PDB entry 6CUA | X-ray diffraction, 2.17 A resolution | chains A and T of the 4 polymer chains in the assembly

Chain A:
Protein: DNA polymerase beta
From: Homo sapiens
Notes: EC 2.7.7.7, 4.2.99.-
UniProt: P06746 (DPOLB_HUMAN); residue numbers follow UniProt; this construct covers 1-335
Amino-acid sequence (335 residues; each row starts with the number of its first residue):
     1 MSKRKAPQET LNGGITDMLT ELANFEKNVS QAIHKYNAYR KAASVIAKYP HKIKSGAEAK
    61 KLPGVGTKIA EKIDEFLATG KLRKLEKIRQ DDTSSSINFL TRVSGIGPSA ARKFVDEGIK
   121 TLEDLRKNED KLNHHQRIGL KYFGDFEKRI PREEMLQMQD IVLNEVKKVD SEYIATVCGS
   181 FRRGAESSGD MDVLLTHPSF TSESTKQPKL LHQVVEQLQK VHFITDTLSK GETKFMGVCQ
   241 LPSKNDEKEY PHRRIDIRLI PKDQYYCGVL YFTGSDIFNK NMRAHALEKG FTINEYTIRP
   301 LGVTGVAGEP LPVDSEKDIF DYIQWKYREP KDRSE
Disordered / not traced: 1-6, 205-206
Curated features (UniProtKB/Swiss-Prot):
  - region: Arg183 to Asp192 (DNA-binding)
  - active site: Lys72 (Nucleophile)
  - binding site (K(+)): Lys60, Leu62, Val65, Thr101, Val103, Ile106
  - binding site (Na(+)): Lys60, Leu62, Val65, Thr101, Val103, Ile106
  - binding site (dATP): Arg149, Ser180, Arg183, Gly189, Asp190
  - binding site (dCTP): Arg149, Ser180, Arg183, Gly189, Asp190
  - binding site (dGTP): Arg149, Ser180, Arg183, Gly189, Asp190, Asp192
  - binding site (dTTP): Arg149, Ser180, Arg183, Gly189, Asp190
  - binding site (Mg(2+)): Asp190, Asp192, Asp256
  - modified residue: Lys72 (N6-acetyllysine), Arg83 (Omega-N-methylarginine), Arg152 (Omega-N-methylarginine)
  - cross-link (Glycyl lysine isopeptide (Lys-Gly)): Lys41 (interchain with G-Cter in ubiquitin), Lys61 (interchain with G-Cter in ubiquitin), Lys81 (interchain with G-Cter in ubiquitin)
  - natural variant: Leu22 (L22P: Found in a gastric cancer sample; uncertain significance), Tyr39 (Y39C: Found in a gastric cancer sample; uncertain significance), Gly118 (G118V: Decreased DNA-directed DNA polymerase activity), Arg137 (R137Q: Decreased function in base-excision repair), Arg149 (R149I: Decreased DNA-directed DNA polymerase activity), Asp160 (D160N: Found in a gastric cancer sample; uncertain significance), Cys239 (C239R: Found in a gastric cancer sample; uncertain significance), Lys289 (K289M: Found in a colon cancer sample; uncertain significance), Asn294 (N294D: Found in a gastric cancer sample; uncertain significance), Glu295 (E295K: Found in a gastric cancer sample; uncertain significance)
  - mutagenesis: Phe25 (F25W: No effect on 5'-dRP lyase activity. Decreased ssDNA binding), His34 (H34G: Decreased 5'-dRP lyase activity. Decreased ssDNA binding), Lys35 (K35A: Decreased 5'-dRP lyase activity. Decreased ssDNA binding. Loss of 5'-dRP lyase activity; when associated with A-68 and A-72. Decreased ssDNA binding; when associated with A-68 and A-72 ...), Tyr39 (Y39F: No effect on 5'-dRP lyase activity; Y39Q: Abolishes DNA polymerase and 5'-dRP lyase activity), Lys41 (K41R: Abolishes ubiquitination; when associated with R-61 and R-81), Lys60 (K60A: Decreased 5'-dRP lyase activity. Decreased ssDNA binding), Lys61 (K61R: Abolishes ubiquitination; when associated with R-41 and R-81), Lys68 (K68A: No effect on 5'-dRP lyase activity. Decreased ssDNA binding. Loss of 5'-dRP lyase activity; when associated with A-35 and A-72. Decreased ssDNA binding; when associated with A-35 and A-72 ...), Glu71 (E71Q: No effect on 5'-dRP lyase activity. No effect on structure shown by circular dichroism. No effect on ssDNA binding), Lys72 (K72A: Severely reduced 5'-dRP lyase activity. Does not affect ssDNA binding. Loss of 5'-dRP lyase activity; when associated with A-35 and A-68. Decreased ssDNA binding ...), Glu75 (E75A: Slightly decreased 5'-dRP lyase activity. Decreased ssDNA binding. No effect on structure shown by circular dichroism), Lys81 (K81R: Abolishes ubiquitination; when associated with R-41 and R-61), 5 further mutagenesis entries in UniProt
Metal / ion sites: Na+ site 1: Lys60, Leu62, Val65 (shared with 1 residue of chain D); Na+ site 2: Thr101, Val103, Ile106 (shared with 1 residue of chain P); Mn2+ site 1: Asp190, Asp192 (together with XG4); Mn2+ site 2: Asp190, Asp192, Asp256 (together with XG4)
Small-molecule neighbours: XG4: Gly179, Ser180, Arg183, Ser188, Gly189, Asp190, Asp192, Tyr271, Phe272, Thr273, Gly274, Ser275, Asp276, Asn279

Chain T:
Molecule: 16-nt DNA strand
Sequence (16 nucleotides; row label = number of the first residue in the row):
     1 CCGACXTCGC ATCAGC
Modified residues: F74 (8-chloro-2'-deoxyguanosine 5'-(dihydrogen phosphate)) at position 6

How chain A and chain T interact:
Contacting residue pairs (18; chain A residue first):
  His34(A) - DC5(T)  stacking on the base
  Asn133(A) - DT12(T)  phosphate contact
  His134(A) - DT12(T)  phosphate contact
  Ser229(A) - DC10(T)  phosphate contact
  Ser229(A) - DA11(T)  sugar contact
  Lys230(A) - DC10(T)  phosphate contact
  Lys230(A) - DA11(T)  hydrogen bond to the phosphate
  Gly231(A) - DC10(T)  phosphate contact
  Glu232(A) - DC10(T)  hydrogen bond to the phosphate
  Thr233(A) - DG9(T)  phosphate contact
  Thr233(A) - DC10(T)  hydrogen bond to the phosphate
  Lys234(A) - DG9(T)  hydrogen bond to the base
  Lys234(A) - DC10(T)  hydrogen bond to the phosphate
  Arg283(A) - F74_6(T)  base contact
  Asn294(A) - DC8(T)  phosphate contact
  Glu295(A) - DC8(T)  sugar contact
  Tyr296(A) - DC8(T)  phosphate contact
  Tyr296(A) - DG9(T)  hydrogen bond to the phosphate
Also at the interface, not in a pair above, chain A (15 interface residues in all): Leu228, Tyr271
Also at the interface, not in a pair above, chain T (8 interface residues in all): DT7

Summary:
15 residues of chain A face 8 of chain T across their interface; the contacts include 6 hydrogen bonds and 1
aromatic stacking contact. Among the polar pairs are Lys234(A)-DG9(T), Lys230(A)-DA11(T) and
Glu232(A)-DC10(T). Bound to chain A: XG4.
Here chain A is DNA polymerase beta (Homo sapiens) and chain T is a 16-nt DNA strand. Entry 6CUA (Structure of
human DNA polymerase beta complexed with 8-ClG in the template base paired with incoming ...) was determined
by X-ray diffraction.
